4R69 - chains A and B of the 4 polymer chains in the assembly; structure by X-ray diffraction, 3.19 A resolution.

== Chain A (and B) ==
Name: L-lactate dehydrogenase A chain
Organism: Homo sapiens
Notes: EC 1.1.1.27; chain B of this document is another copy of the same molecule, construct and numbering; everything in this record applies to it too
UniProt: P00338 (LDHA_HUMAN); residues 1-331 here correspond to UniProt positions 2-332 (UniProt number = residue number + 1)
Amino-acid sequence (331 residues; row label = number of the first residue in the row):
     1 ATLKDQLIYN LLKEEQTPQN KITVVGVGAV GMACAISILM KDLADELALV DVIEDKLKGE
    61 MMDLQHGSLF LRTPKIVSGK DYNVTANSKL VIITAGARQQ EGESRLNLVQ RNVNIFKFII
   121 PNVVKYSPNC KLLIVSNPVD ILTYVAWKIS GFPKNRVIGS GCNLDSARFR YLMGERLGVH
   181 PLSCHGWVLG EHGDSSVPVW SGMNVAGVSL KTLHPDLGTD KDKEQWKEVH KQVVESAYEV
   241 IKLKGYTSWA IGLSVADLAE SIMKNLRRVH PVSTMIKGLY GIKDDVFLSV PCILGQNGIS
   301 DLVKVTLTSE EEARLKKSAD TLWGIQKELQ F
Not modelled in the structure: 100-105 (chain B: 99-105)
Curated features (UniProtKB/Swiss-Prot):
  - active site: His192 (Proton acceptor)
  - binding site (NAD(+)): Arg98, Asn137
  - binding site (substrate): Arg105, Asn137, Arg168, Thr247
  - modified residue: Ala1 (N-acetylalanine), Lys4 (N6-acetyllysine), Tyr9 (Phosphotyrosine), Lys13 (N6-acetyllysine), Thr17 (Phosphothreonine), Lys56 (N6-acetyllysine), Lys80 (N6-acetyllysine), Lys117 (N6-acetyllysine), Lys125 (N6-acetyllysine), Lys223 (N6-acetyllysine), Lys231 (N6-acetyllysine), Tyr238 (Phosphotyrosine), Lys242 (N6-acetyllysine), Thr308 (Phosphothreonine), Ser309 (Phosphoserine), Lys317 (N6-acetyllysine), Thr321 (Phosphothreonine)
  - cross-link: Lys56 (Glycyl lysine isopeptide (Lys-Gly) (interchain with G-Cter in SUMO2))
Ligand contacts:
  - NADH (NAI; 1,4-dihydronicotinamide adenine dinucleotide): Val25, Gly26, Val27, Gly28, Ala29, Val30, Gly31, Val50, Asp51, Val52, Ile53, Tyr82, Thr94, Ala95, Gly96, Ala97, Arg98, Asn112, Ile115, Ile119, Val135, Ser136, Asn137, Val139, Ser160, Gly161, Leu164, His192, Thr247, Ile251
  - W13 ((5R)-2-[(2-chlorophenyl)sulfanyl]-5-[2,6-dichloro-3-(tetrahydro-2H-pyran-4-ylamino)phenyl]-3-hydroxycyclohex-2-en-1-one): Arg98, Gln99, Asn137, Leu164, Asp165, Arg168, His192, Gly193, Asp194, Val233, Val234, Ala237, Tyr238, Ile241, Thr247

== Interface between chain A and chain B ==
Residue-residue contacts (118):
  Thr2(A) with Glu224(B)
  Leu3(A) with Leu210(B), hydrophobic; Leu213(B), hydrophobic; His214(B); Leu217(B), hydrophobic; Glu224(B), hydrogen bond (backbone-side chain); Trp226(B)
  Lys4(A) with Arg176(B); Leu177(B)
  Gln6(A) with Leu213(B), hydrogen bond (side chain-backbone)
  Leu7(A) with Val208(B), hydrophobic; Leu213(B)
  Ile8(A) with Leu177(B)
  Met32(A) with Trp249(B)
  Ile36(A) with Trp249(B), hydrophobic
  Ser37(A) with Met40(B)
  Met40(A) with Ser37(B); Met40(B), hydrophobic; Lys41(B); Leu253(B), hydrophobic
  Lys41(A) with Met40(B)
  Asp55(A) with Leu243(B)
  Lys56(A) with Leu243(B)
  Lys58(A) with Glu239(B), salt bridge; Leu243(B)
  Gly59(A) with Val240(B); Leu243(B); Lys244(B)
  Glu60(A) with Lys244(B), salt bridge; Tyr246(B); Trp249(B), hydrogen bond
  Met62(A) with Glu239(B); Val240(B), hydrophobic; Leu243(B), hydrophobic
  Asp63(A) with Lys244(B), salt bridge; Thr247(B); Ser248(B), hydrogen bond (side chain-backbone); Trp249(B), hydrogen bond (side chain-backbone); Ala250(B), hydrogen bond (side chain-backbone)
  Leu64(A) with Trp249(B), hydrophobic
  Gln65(A) with Tyr171(B), hydrogen bond
  His66(A) with Ala167(B); Arg168(B), hydrogen bond; Tyr171(B); Ser236(B); Val240(B); Ala250(B)
  Gly67(A) with Leu253(B)
  Ser68(A) with Tyr171(B); His180(B)
  Leu69(A) with Ala167(B), hydrophobic; Arg170(B); Pro181(B); Leu182(B)
  Phe70(A) with Ala167(B), hydrophobic; Leu253(B), hydrophobic; Ser254(B); Asp257(B)
  Leu71(A) with His180(B)
  Arg72(A) with Leu182(B)
  Ala167(A) with His66(B); Leu69(B), hydrophobic; Phe70(B), hydrophobic
  Arg168(A) with His66(B), hydrogen bond
  Arg170(A) with Leu69(B)
  Tyr171(A) with Gln65(B), hydrogen bond; His66(B)
  Arg176(A) with Lys4(B)
  Leu177(A) with Lys4(B); Ile8(B)
  Gly178(A) with Lys4(B)
  His180(A) with Ser68(B); Leu71(B)
  Pro181(A) with Leu69(B)
  Leu182(A) with Leu69(B); Arg72(B)
  Val208(A) with Leu7(B), hydrophobic
  Leu210(A) with Leu3(B), hydrophobic; Leu7(B), hydrophobic
  Leu213(A) with Leu3(B), hydrophobic; Gln6(B), hydrogen bond (backbone-side chain); Leu7(B), hydrophobic
  His214(A) with Leu3(B)
  Leu217(A) with Leu3(B), hydrophobic
  Glu224(A) with Thr2(B); Leu3(B), hydrogen bond (side chain-backbone)
  Trp226(A) with Leu3(B)
  Ser236(A) with His66(B)
  Glu239(A) with Lys58(B), salt bridge; Met62(B)
  Val240(A) with Gly59(B); Met62(B), hydrophobic; His66(B)
  Leu243(A) with Asp55(B); Lys56(B); Lys58(B); Gly59(B); Met62(B), hydrophobic
  Lys244(A) with Gly59(B); Glu60(B), salt bridge; Asp63(B), salt bridge
  Tyr246(A) with Glu60(B)
  Thr247(A) with Asp63(B), hydrogen bond
  Ser248(A) with Asp63(B), hydrogen bond (backbone-side chain)
  Trp249(A) with Met32(B); Ile36(B), hydrophobic; Glu60(B), hydrogen bond; Asp63(B), hydrogen bond (backbone-side chain); Leu64(B), hydrophobic; Trp249(B), hydrophobic
  Ala250(A) with Asp63(B), hydrogen bond (backbone-side chain); His66(B)
  Leu253(A) with Met40(B), hydrophobic; Gly67(B); Phe70(B), hydrophobic; Leu71(B), hydrophobic
  Ser254(A) with Phe70(B)
  Asp257(A) with Phe70(B)
Interface residues without a listed pair, chain A (59 interface residues in all): Val179, Val205
Interface residues without a listed pair, chain B (60 interface residues in all): Gly178, Val179, Val205, Lys242

== Summary ==
59 residues of chain A and 60 residues of chain B are in contact, with 17 hydrogen bonds and 6 salt bridges.
Polar pairs include Lys58(A)-Glu239(B), Glu60(A)-Lys244(B) and Asp63(A)-Lys244(B). Bound to chain A: NADH and
compound W13.
Both chains are L-lactate dehydrogenase A chain (Homo sapiens). Entry 4R69 (Lactate Dehydrogenase in complex
with inhibitor compound 13) was determined by X-ray diffraction together with 4R68 from the same study.
